Entry 9BH0 (electron microscopy, 3.40 A resolution); this record covers chain A.

# Chain A
Name: Aspartate transporter
Organism: synthetic construct
Sequence (410 residues; numbered 1 to 410; the number before each row is that of its first residue):
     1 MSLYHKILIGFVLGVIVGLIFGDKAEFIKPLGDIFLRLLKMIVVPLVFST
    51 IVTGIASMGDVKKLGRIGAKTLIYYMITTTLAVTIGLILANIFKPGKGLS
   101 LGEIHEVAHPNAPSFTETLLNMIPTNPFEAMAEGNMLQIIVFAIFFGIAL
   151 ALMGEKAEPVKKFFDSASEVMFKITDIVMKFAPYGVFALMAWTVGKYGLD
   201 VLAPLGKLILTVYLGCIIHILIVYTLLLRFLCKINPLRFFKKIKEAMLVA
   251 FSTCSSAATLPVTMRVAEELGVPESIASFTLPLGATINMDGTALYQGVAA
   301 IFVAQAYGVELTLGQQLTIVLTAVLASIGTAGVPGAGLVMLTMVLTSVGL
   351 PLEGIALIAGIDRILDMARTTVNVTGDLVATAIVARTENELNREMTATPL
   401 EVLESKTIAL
Unresolved in the structure: 391-410
Ligand contacts: aspartic acid (ASP): Cys-254, Ser-255, Ser-256, Met-289, Thr-292, Ala-331, Gly-332, Val-333, Pro-334, Gly-335, Ala-336, Gly-337, Leu-338, Asp-366, Arg-369, Thr-370, Asn-373

# In short
Chain A binds aspartic acid.
Chain A is Aspartate transporter (synthetic construct); the structure, Ancestral uncoupled aspartate
transporter in complex with L-aspartate, was determined by electron microscopy together with 9BGY, 9BGZ, 9BH1
and 9BH2 from the same study.
